PDB entry 1Y77 | X-ray diffraction, 4.50 A resolution (low resolution: residue-level contacts below are approximate; hydrogen-bond / salt-bridge calls are withheld) | chains T and A of the 15 polymer chains in the assembly

[Chain T]
Molecule: 19-nt DNA strand
Sequence (19 nucleotides; numbered 10 to 28; the number before each row is that of its first residue):
    10 AGTACTTACGCCTGGTCTG

[Chain A]
Protein: DNA-directed RNA polymerase II largest subunit
Source organism: Saccharomyces cerevisiae
Notes: EC 2.7.7.6
Reference sequence: P04050 (RPB1_YEAST); residues 1-1733 here = UniProt positions 1-1733
Sequence (1733 residues; row label = number of the first residue in the row):
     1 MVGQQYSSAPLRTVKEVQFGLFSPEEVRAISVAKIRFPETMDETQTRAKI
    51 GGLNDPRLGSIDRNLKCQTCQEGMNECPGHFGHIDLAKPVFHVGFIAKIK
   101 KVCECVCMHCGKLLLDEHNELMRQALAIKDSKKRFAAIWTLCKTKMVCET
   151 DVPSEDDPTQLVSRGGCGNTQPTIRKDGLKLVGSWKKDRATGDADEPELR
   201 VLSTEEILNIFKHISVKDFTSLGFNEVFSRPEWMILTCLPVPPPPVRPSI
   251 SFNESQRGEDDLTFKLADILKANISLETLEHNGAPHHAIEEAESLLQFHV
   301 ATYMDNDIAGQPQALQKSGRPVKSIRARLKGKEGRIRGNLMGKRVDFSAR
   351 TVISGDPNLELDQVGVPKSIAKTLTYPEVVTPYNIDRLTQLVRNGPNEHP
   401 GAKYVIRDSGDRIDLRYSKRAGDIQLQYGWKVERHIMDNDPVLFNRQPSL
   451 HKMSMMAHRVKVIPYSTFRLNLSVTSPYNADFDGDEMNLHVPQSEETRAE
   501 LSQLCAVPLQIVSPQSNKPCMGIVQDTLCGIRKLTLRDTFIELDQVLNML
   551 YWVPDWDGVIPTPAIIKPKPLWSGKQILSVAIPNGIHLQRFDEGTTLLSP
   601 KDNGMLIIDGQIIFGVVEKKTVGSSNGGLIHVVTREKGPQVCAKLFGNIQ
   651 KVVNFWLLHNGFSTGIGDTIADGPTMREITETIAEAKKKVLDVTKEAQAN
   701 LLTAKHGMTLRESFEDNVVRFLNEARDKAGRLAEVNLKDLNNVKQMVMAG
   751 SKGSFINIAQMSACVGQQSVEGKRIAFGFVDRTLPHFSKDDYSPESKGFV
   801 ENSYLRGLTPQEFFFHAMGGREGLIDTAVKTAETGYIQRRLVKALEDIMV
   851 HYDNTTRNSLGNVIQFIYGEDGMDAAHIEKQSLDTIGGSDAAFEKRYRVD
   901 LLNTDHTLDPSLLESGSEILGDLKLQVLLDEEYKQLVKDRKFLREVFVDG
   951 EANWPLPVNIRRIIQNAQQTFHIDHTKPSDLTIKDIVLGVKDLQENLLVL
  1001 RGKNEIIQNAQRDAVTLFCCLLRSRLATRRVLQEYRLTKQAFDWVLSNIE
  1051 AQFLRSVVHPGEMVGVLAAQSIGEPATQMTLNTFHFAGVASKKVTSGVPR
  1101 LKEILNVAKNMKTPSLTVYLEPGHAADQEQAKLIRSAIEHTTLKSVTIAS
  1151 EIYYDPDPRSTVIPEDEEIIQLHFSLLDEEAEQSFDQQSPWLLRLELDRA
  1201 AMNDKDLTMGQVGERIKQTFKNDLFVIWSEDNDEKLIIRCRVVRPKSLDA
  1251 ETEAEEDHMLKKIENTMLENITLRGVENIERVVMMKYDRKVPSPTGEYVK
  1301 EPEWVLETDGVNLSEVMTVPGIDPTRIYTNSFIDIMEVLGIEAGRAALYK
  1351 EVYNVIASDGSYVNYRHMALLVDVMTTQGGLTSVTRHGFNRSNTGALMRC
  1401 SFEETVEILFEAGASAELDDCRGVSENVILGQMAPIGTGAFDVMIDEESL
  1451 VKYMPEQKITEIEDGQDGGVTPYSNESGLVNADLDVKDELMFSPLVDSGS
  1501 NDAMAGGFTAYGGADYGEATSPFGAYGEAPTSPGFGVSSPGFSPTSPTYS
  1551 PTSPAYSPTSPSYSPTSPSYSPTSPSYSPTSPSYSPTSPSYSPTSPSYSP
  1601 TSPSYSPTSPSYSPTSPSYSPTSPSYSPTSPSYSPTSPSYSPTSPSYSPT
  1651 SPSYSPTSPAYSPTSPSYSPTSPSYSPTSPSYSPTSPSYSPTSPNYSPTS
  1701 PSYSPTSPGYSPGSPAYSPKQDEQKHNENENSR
Disordered / not traced: 1, 187-194, 1082-1091, 1177-1186, 1244-1253, 1456-1733
Metal / ion sites: Zn2+ site 1: Cys67, Cys70, Cys77, His80; Zn2+ site 2 near Cys167 (its only coordinating residue here); Mg2+: Asp481, Asp483 (shared with 1 residue of chain P)
Ligand contacts: phosphomethylphosphonic acid guanylate ester (G2P): Pro448, Asn479, Lys752, Gln1078
Swiss-Prot annotation at these positions:
  - region: Pro248 to Asp260 (Lid loop), Asn306 to Lys323 (Rudder loop), Pro810 to Glu822 (Bridging helix)
  - binding site (Zn(2+)): Cys67, Cys70, Cys77, His80, Cys107, Cys110, Cys148, Cys167
  - binding site (Mg(2+)): Asp481, Asp483, Asp485
  - modified residue: Thr1471 (Phosphothreonine)
  - cross-link (Glycyl lysine isopeptide (Lys-Gly)): Lys695 (interchain with G-Cter in ubiquitin), Lys1246 (interchain with G-Cter in ubiquitin), Lys1350 (interchain with G-Cter in ubiquitin)
  - natural variant: Ser1653 to Pro1659 (deletion: In strain: A364A)
  - mutagenesis: Lys1246 (K1246R: Impairs ubiquitination during transcription stress)
What the authors report for this chain:
  - binding site for phosphomethylphosphonic acid guanylate ester: Asn479
  - specificity-determining residues: Asn479 (proposed by the authors, not directly observed)

[Chain T / chain A interface]
Pairs across the interface (18):
  DT15(T) - Arg1386(A)
  DT15(T) - Glu1403(A)
  DT15(T) - Glu1407(A)
  DT16(T) - Lys330(A)
  DT16(T) - Arg1386(A)
  DT16(T) - Glu1403(A)
  DA17(T) - Arg337(A)
  DA17(T) - Tyr836(A)
  DA17(T) - Arg839(A)
  DC18(T) - Thr831(A)
  DC18(T) - Ala832(A)
  DC18(T) - Gly835(A)
  DC18(T) - Tyr836(A)
  DG19(T) - Lys332(A)
  DC20(T) - Gln447(A)
  DC21(T) - Arg350(A)
  DG28(T) - Ser318(A)
  DG28(T) - Arg320(A)
Also at the interface, not in a pair above, chain T (9 interface residues in all): DC14
Also at the interface, not in a pair above, chain A (18 interface residues in all): Gln316, Pro448, Glu1404

[Summary]
9 residues of chain T face 18 of chain A across their interface. Chain A binds phosphomethylphosphonic acid
guanylate ester. Asp481(A) and Asp483(A) coordinate Mg2+. UniProt lists 8 Zn2+-binding residues, 3
Mg2+-binding residues and one mutagenesis site on chain A. From the paper: a binding site for
phosphomethylphosphonic acid guanylate ester at Asn479(A); the specificity determinant Asn479(A).
Here chain T is a 19-nt DNA strand and chain A is DNA-directed RNA polymerase II largest subunit
(Saccharomyces cerevisiae). Entry 1Y77 (Complete RNA Polymerase II elongation complex with substrate analogue
GMPCPP) was determined by X-ray diffraction (same publication as 1Y1W, 1Y1V and 1Y1Y).
